Entry 8OW0 (electron microscopy, 3.40 A resolution); this record covers chains D and f of the 25 polymer chains in the assembly.

[Chain D]
Molecule: C0n3 DNA
Sequence (153 nucleotides; each row starts with the number of its first residue):
     1 ATAAGTCACATGGTGCCGAGGCCGCTCAATTGGTCGTAGACAGCTCTAGC
    51 ACCGCTTAAACGCACGTACGCGCTGTCCCCCGCGTTTTAATATTAGTGTA
   101 TTTGATTTCCGAAAGTTAAAAAAGAAATAGTAAGAAATATATATTTCATT
   151 GAA
Disordered / not traced: 122-153

[Chain f]
Protein: Histone H4
From: Saccharomyces cerevisiae
Reference sequence: P02309 (H4_YEAST); numbering as in UniProt (aligned over 1-103)
Amino-acid sequence (103 residues; each row starts with the number of its first residue):
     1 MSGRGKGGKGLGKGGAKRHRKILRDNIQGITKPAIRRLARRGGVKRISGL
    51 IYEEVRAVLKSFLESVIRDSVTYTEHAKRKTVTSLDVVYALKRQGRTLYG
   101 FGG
Disordered / not traced: 1-24

[How chain D and chain f interact]
Residue-residue contacts (13; chain D residue first):
  DC79(D) with Arg46(f), hydrogen bond to the base
  DC80(D) with Arg46(f), hydrogen bond to the sugar; Ile47(f), hydrogen bond to the phosphate; Ser48(f), phosphate contact
  DC81(D) with Arg36(f), salt bridge to the phosphate; Arg46(f), phosphate contact; Ile47(f), hydrogen bond to the phosphate
  DT99(D) with Lys80(f), phosphate contact
  DA100(D) with Lys80(f), phosphate contact; Thr81(f), hydrogen bond to the phosphate
  DT101(D) with Arg79(f), salt bridge to the phosphate; Lys80(f), hydrogen bond to the phosphate; Thr81(f), hydrogen bond to the phosphate
Other interface residues (no listed pair), chain f (10 interface residues in all): Lys45, Gly49, Tyr52

[Summary]
6 residues of chain D face 10 of chain f across their interface, with 7 hydrogen bonds and 2 salt bridges.
Among the polar pairs are DC79(D)-Arg46(f), DC80(D)-Arg46(f) and DC80(D)-Ile47(f).
Here chain D is C0n3 DNA and chain f is Histone H4 (Saccharomyces cerevisiae). Entry 8OW0 (Cryo-EM structure
of CBF1-CCAN bound topologically to a centromeric CENP-A nucleosome) was determined by electron microscopy
(same publication as 8OVW, 8OVX and 8OW1).
